8VBI - chains A and B of the 3 polymer chains in the assembly; structure by electron microscopy, 2.30 A resolution.

Chain A:
Molecule: HIV-1 reverse transcriptase/ribonuclease H P66 subunit
Organism: Human immunodeficiency virus 1
Reference sequence: P03366 (POL_HV1B1); residues 1-555 here correspond to UniProt positions 600-1154 (UniProt number = residue number + 599)
Sequence (557 residues; row label = number of the first residue in the row; numbers below 1 keep their minus sign (Met-1 is residue -1)):
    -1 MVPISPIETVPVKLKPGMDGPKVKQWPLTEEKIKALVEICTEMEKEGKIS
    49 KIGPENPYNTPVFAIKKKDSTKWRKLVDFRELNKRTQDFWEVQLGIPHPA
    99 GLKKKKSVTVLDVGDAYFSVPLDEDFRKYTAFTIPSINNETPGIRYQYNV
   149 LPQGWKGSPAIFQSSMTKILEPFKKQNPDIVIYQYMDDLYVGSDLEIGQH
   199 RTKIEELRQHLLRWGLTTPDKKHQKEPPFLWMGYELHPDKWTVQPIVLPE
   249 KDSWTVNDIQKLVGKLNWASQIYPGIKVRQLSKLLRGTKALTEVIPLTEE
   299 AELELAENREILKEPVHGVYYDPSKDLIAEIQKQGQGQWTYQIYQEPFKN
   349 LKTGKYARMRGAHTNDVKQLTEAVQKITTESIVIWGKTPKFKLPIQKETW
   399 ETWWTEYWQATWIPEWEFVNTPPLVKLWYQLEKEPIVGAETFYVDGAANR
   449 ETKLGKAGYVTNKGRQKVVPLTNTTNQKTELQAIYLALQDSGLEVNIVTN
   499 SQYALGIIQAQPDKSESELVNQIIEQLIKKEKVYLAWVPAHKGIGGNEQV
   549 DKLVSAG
Unresolved in the structure: -1 to 1, 554-555
Construct notes: expression tag (-1 to 0); engineered mutation Ser280 (Cys879 in P03366), Asn498 (Asp1097 in P03366)
Metal / ion sites: Mg2+ site 1: Asp110, Val111, Asp185 (together with 2'-deoxyadenosine 5'-triphosphate); Mg2+ site 2: Asp110, Asp185
Small-molecule neighbours: 2'-deoxyadenosine 5'-triphosphate (DTP): Ile63, Lys65, Lys70, Arg72, Leu74, Asp110, Val111, Gly112, Asp113, Ala114, Tyr115, Gln151, Gly152, Met184, Asp185, Lys220
From the paper describing this entry:
  - conformationally variable residues (side-chain flip): Asp185
  - catalytic residues: Lys220 (proposed by the authors, not directly observed)
  - mutagenesis - K220L, K220M: decreased catalytic activity on 2'-deoxyadenosine 5'-triphosphate
  - mutagenesis - K220L, K220M: unchanged binding to 2'-deoxyadenosine 5'-triphosphate
  - mutagenesis - K220L, K220M: decreased growth

Chain B:
Molecule: HIV-1 reverse transcriptase P51 subunit
Organism: Human immunodeficiency virus 1
Reference sequence: P03366 (POL_HV1B1); residues 1-428 here correspond to UniProt positions 600-1027 (UniProt number = residue number + 599)
Sequence (444 residues; row label = number of the first residue in the row; numbers below 1 keep their minus sign (Met-15 is residue -15)):
   -15 MAHHHHHHALEVLFQGPISPIETVPVKLKPGMDGPKVKQWPLTEEKIKAL
    35 VEICTEMEKEGKISKIGPENPYNTPVFAIKKKDSTKWRKLVDFRELNKRT
    85 QDFWEVQLGIPHPAGLKKKKSVTVLDVGDAYFSVPLDEDFRKYTAFTIPS
   135 INNETPGIRYQYNVLPQGWKGSPAIFQSSMTKILEPFKKQNPDIVIYQYM
   185 DDLYVGSDLEIGQHRTKIEELRQHLLRWGLTTPDKKHQKEPPFLWMGYEL
   235 HPDKWTVQPIVLPEKDSWTVNDIQKLVGKLNWASQIYPGIKVRQLCKLLR
   285 GTKALTEVIPLTEEAELELAENREILKEPVHGVYYDPSKDLIAEIQKQGQ
   335 GQWTYQIYQEPFKNLKTGKYARMRGAHTNDVKQLTEAVQKITTESIVIWG
   385 KTPKFKLPIQKETWETWWTEYWQATWIPEWEFVNTPPLVKLWYQ
Unresolved in the structure: -15 to 7, 87-95, 214-232, 428
Construct notes: expression tag (-15 to 0)

How chain A and chain B interact:
Contacting residue pairs (115; chain A residue first):
  Val8(A) - Glu53(B)
  Pro9(A) - Glu53(B)
  Gln85(A) - Glu53(B)  hydrogen bond (side chain-backbone)
  Asp86(A) - Lys20(B)  salt bridge
  Asp86(A) - Pro55(B)
  Phe87(A) - Pro52(B)
  Phe87(A) - Glu53(B)
  Trp88(A) - Lys20(B)
  Trp88(A) - Val21(B)
  Trp88(A) - Lys22(B)
  Trp88(A) - Pro52(B)  hydrogen bond (backbone-backbone)
  Trp88(A) - Asn54(B)
  Trp88(A) - Pro55(B)
  Trp88(A) - Asn57(B)  hydrogen bond
  Trp88(A) - Thr131(B)
  Trp88(A) - Arg143(B)
  Val90(A) - Pro140(B)
  Val90(A) - Gly141(B)  hydrogen bond (backbone-backbone)
  Val90(A) - Arg143(B)
  Leu92(A) - Pro133(B)  hydrophobic
  Leu92(A) - Asn137(B)
  Gly93(A) - Asn137(B)
  Ile94(A) - Asn137(B)  hydrogen bond (backbone-side chain)
  Pro95(A) - Asn136(B)
  Pro95(A) - Asn137(B)
  His96(A) - Asn136(B)  hydrogen bond (backbone-side chain)
  Gly99(A) - Asn136(B)
  Ala158(A) - Pro52(B)  hydrophobic
  Ser162(A) - Pro52(B)
  Thr165(A) - Pro140(B)
  Glu169(A) - Lys49(B)
  Lys172(A) - Thr139(B)
  Ile180(A) - Glu138(B)
  Tyr181(A) - Asn136(B)  hydrogen bond
  Tyr181(A) - Glu138(B)
  Gln182(A) - Glu138(B)  hydrogen bond (backbone-backbone)
  Gln182(A) - Pro140(B)
  Arg358(A) - Glu396(B)  salt bridge
  Gln373(A) - Glu396(B)
  Gln373(A) - Thr397(B)  hydrogen bond
  Thr376(A) - Thr400(B)
  Thr376(A) - Trp401(B)
  Thr377(A) - Pro25(B)
  Ile380(A) - Leu26(B)
  Ile380(A) - Thr27(B)
  Val381(A) - Pro25(B)  hydrophobic
  Val381(A) - Asn136(B)  hydrogen bond (backbone-backbone)
  Val381(A) - Asn137(B)
  Ile382(A) - Ile135(B)
  Ile382(A) - Asn136(B)
  Trp383(A) - Glu28(B)
  Gly384(A) - Thr27(B)
  Gly384(A) - Glu28(B)  hydrogen bond (backbone-backbone)
  Gly384(A) - Ile135(B)
  Trp402(A) - Lys331(B)  hydrogen bond (backbone-side chain)
  Trp402(A) - Arg358(B)
  Trp402(A) - Thr362(B)
  Trp402(A) - Asp364(B)
  Tyr405(A) - Lys331(B)  hydrogen bond (backbone-side chain)
  Trp406(A) - Lys331(B)
  Trp406(A) - Val417(B)
  Trp406(A) - Asn418(B)
  Trp406(A) - Thr419(B)
  Trp406(A) - Pro420(B)
  Trp406(A) - Pro421(B)
  Gln407(A) - Lys331(B)  hydrogen bond (backbone-side chain)
  Gln407(A) - Pro392(B)
  Gln407(A) - Ile393(B)
  Gln407(A) - Gln394(B)  hydrogen bond
  Gln407(A) - Val417(B)
  Gln407(A) - Asn418(B)
  Ala408(A) - Trp337(B)  hydrophobic
  Ala408(A) - Asp364(B)
  Ala408(A) - Pro392(B)  hydrogen bond (backbone-backbone)
  Ala408(A) - Ile393(B)
  Thr409(A) - Asp364(B)
  Trp410(A) - Asn363(B)
  Trp410(A) - Val365(B)  hydrophobic
  Trp410(A) - Trp401(B)  hydrophobic
  Trp410(A) - Tyr405(B)
  Pro412(A) - Trp401(B)  hydrophobic
  Pro433(A) - Asn255(B)
  Pro433(A) - Leu289(B)  hydrophobic
  Ile434(A) - Thr290(B)
  Val435(A) - Thr290(B)
  Thr439(A) - Ala288(B)
  Thr439(A) - Leu289(B)
  Tyr441(A) - Gln258(B)
  Tyr441(A) - Thr286(B)
  Tyr441(A) - Lys287(B)  hydrogen bond (side chain-backbone)
  Tyr441(A) - Leu289(B)
  Thr459(A) - Thr286(B)
  Asn460(A) - Thr286(B)
  Asn460(A) - Lys287(B)
  Asn460(A) - Ala288(B)
  Val496(A) - Leu289(B)  hydrophobic
  Gln500(A) - Leu422(B)
  Gly504(A) - Pro420(B)
  Tyr532(A) - Asn255(B)  hydrogen bond
  Tyr532(A) - Leu289(B)  hydrophobic
  Trp535(A) - Leu422(B)
  Val536(A) - Gln258(B)
  Pro537(A) - Gly262(B)
  Lys540(A) - Asn265(B)
  Lys540(A) - Cys280(B)  hydrogen bond (backbone-side chain)
  Gly541(A) - Leu283(B)
  Ile542(A) - Gln258(B)
  Ile542(A) - Val261(B)  hydrophobic
  Ile542(A) - Leu283(B)
  Gly543(A) - Leu283(B)  hydrogen bond (backbone-backbone)
  Gly543(A) - Gly285(B)
  Gly544(A) - Gly285(B)
  Gly544(A) - Thr286(B)
  Gln547(A) - Gly285(B)
  Gln547(A) - Thr286(B)
Also at the interface, not in a pair above, chain A (70 interface residues in all): Gln91, Leu100, Ile159, Gln161, Val179, Thr386, Thr403, Val458, Asn494, Leu503, Gln507, Ala534
Also at the interface, not in a pair above, chain B (63 interface residues in all): Tyr56, Val254, Lys259, Arg284, Gly333, Leu368

Overview:
70 residues of chain A face 63 of chain B across their interface; the contacts include 20 hydrogen bonds and 2
salt bridges. Polar pairs include Asp86(A)-Lys20(B), Arg358(A)-Glu396(B) and Gln85(A)-Glu53(B). Ligands of
chain A: 2'-deoxyadenosine 5'-triphosphate. The paper reports the catalytic residue Lys220(A); K220L and K220M
of chain A reduce catalytic activity on 2'-deoxyadenosine 5'-triphosphate.
Here chain A is HIV-1 reverse transcriptase/ribonuclease H P66 subunit and chain B is HIV-1 reverse
transcriptase P51 subunit, both from Human immunodeficiency virus 1. Entry 8VBI (Kinetic intermediate states
of HIV-1 RT DNA synthesis captured by cryo-EM) was determined by electron microscopy (same publication as
8VB6, 8VB7, 8VB8, 8VB9, 8VBC, 8VBF, 8VBG and 8VBH).
